4C2M - chains A and F of the 15 polymer chains in the assembly; structure by X-ray diffraction, 2.80 A resolution.

== Chain A ==
Name: DNA-directed RNA polymerase I subunit RPA190
Source organism: Saccharomyces cerevisiae
Notes: EC 2.7.7.6
UniProtKB: P10964 (RPA1_YEAST); residue numbers follow UniProt; this construct covers 1-1664
Sequence (1664 residues; each row starts with the number of its first residue):
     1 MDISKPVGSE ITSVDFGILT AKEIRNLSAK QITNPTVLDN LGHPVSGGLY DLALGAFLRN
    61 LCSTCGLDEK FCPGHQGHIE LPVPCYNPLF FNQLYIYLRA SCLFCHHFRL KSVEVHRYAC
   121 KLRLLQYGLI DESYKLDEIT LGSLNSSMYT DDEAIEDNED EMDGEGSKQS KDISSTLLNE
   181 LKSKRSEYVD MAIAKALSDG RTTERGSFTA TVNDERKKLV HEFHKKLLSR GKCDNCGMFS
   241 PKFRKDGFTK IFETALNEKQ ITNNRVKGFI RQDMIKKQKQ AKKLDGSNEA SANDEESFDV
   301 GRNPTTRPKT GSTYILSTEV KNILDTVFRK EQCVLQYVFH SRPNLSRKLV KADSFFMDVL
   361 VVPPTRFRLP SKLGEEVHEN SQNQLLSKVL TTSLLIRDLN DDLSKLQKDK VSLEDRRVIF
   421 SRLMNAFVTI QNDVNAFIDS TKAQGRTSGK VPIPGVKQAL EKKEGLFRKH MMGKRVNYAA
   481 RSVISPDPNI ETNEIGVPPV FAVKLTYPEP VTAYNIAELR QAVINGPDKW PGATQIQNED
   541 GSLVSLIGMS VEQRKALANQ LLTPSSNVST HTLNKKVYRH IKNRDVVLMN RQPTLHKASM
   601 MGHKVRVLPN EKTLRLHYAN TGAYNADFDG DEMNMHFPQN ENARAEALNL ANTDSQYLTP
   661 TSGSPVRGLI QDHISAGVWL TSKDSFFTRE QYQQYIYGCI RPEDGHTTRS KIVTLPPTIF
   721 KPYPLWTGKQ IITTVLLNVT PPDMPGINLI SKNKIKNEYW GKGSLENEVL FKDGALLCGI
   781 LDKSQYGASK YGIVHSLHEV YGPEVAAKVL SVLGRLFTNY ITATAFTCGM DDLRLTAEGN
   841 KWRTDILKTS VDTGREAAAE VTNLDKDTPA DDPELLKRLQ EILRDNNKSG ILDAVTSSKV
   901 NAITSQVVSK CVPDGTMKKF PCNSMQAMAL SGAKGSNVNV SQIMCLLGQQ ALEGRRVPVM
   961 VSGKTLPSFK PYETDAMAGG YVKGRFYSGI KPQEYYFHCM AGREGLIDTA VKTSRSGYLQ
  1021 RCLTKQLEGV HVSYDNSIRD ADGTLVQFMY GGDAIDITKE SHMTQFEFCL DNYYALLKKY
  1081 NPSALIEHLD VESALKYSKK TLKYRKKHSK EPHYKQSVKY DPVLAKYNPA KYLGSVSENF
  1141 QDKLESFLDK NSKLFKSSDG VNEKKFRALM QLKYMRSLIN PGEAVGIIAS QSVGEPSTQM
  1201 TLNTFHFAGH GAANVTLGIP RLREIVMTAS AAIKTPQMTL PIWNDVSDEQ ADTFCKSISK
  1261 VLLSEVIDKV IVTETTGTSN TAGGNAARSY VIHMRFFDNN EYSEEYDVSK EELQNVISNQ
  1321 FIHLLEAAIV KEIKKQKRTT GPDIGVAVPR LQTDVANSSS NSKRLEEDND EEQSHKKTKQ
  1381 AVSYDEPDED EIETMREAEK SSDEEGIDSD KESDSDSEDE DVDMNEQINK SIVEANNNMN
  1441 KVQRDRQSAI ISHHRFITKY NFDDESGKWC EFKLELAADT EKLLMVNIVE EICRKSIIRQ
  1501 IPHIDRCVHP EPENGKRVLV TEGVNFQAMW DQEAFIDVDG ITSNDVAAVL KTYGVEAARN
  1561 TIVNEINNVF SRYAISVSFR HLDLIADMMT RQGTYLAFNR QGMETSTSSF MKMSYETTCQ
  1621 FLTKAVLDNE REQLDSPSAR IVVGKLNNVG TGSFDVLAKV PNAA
Unresolved in the structure: 142-173, 274-311, 1206-1212, 1277-1285, 1340-1341, 1350-1360, 1396-1439
Metal / ion sites: Zn2+ site 1: Cys62, Cys65, Cys72, His75; Zn2+ site 2: Cys102, Cys105, Cys233, Cys236
Curated features (UniProtKB/Swiss-Prot):
  - region: Pro992 to Glu1004 (Bridging helix)
  - binding site (Zn(2+)): Cys62, Cys65, Cys72, His75, Cys102, Cys105, Cys233, Cys236
  - binding site (Mg(2+)): Asp627, Asp629, Asp631
  - modified residue (Phosphoserine): Ser889, Ser1636
Reported in the primary citation:
  - contacts within the chain: Arg1015-Asp1385, Arg1015-Asp1388
  - catalytic residues: Asp627, Asp629, Asp631 (proposed by the authors, not directly observed)
  - conformationally variable residues (side-chain flip): Asp627, Asp629

== Chain F ==
Name: DNA-directed RNA polymerases I, II, and III subunit rpabc 2
Source organism: Saccharomyces cerevisiae
UniProtKB: P20435 (RPAB2_YEAST); residues 1-155 here = UniProt positions 1-155
Sequence (155 residues; numbered 1 to 155; the number before each row is that of its first residue):
     1 MSDYEEAFND GNENFEDFDV EHFSDEETYE EKPQFKDGET TDANGKTIVT GGNGPEDFQQ
    61 HEQIRRKTLK EKAIPKDQRA TTPYMTKYER ARILGTRALQ ISMNAPVFVD LEGETDPLRI
   121 AMKELAEKKI PLVIRRYLPD GSFEDWSVEE LIVDL
Unresolved in the structure: 1-54, 155
Curated features (UniProtKB/Swiss-Prot):
  - region: Leu111 to Leu132 (Leucine-zipper)
  - modified residue: Ser24 (Phosphoserine)

== Interface between chain A and chain F ==
Residue-residue contacts - 78 pairs, chain A then chain F:
  Ile3(A) with Ser102(F)
  Ser4(A) with Met103(F)
  Pro510(A) with Ser102(F)
  Thr512(A) with Ser102(F); Asn104(F)
  Tyr514(A) with Ile101(F), hydrophobic; Ser102(F); Leu111(F), hydrophobic; Thr115(F); Pro117(F)
  Glu518(A) with Thr115(F), hydrogen bond
  Leu573(A) with Met103(F), hydrophobic
  Asn574(A) with Ser102(F), hydrogen bond (side chain-backbone); Met103(F); Asn104(F)
  Arg584(A) with Asp116(F), salt bridge
  Glu641(A) with Gly95(F); Leu99(F); Pro117(F); Leu118(F)
  Asn642(A) with Arg92(F); Gly95(F); Thr96(F), hydrogen bond; Leu99(F)
  Arg644(A) with Asp116(F), salt bridge; Leu118(F)
  Ala645(A) with Ala91(F); Gly95(F)
  Leu648(A) with Leu118(F), hydrophobic
  Asn649(A) with Arg90(F), hydrogen bond
  Leu650(A) with Lys87(F); Tyr88(F), hydrophobic; Ala91(F), hydrophobic
  Ser1033(A) with Pro139(F)
  Tyr1034(A) with Thr81(F); Glu89(F), hydrogen bond; Arg136(F); Tyr137(F); Leu138(F), hydrophobic
  Asp1035(A) with Pro139(F)
  Arg1039(A) with Pro139(F)
  Leu1085(A) with Tyr84(F); Ile152(F), hydrophobic
  Asn1128(A) with Ala80(F), hydrogen bond (side chain-backbone)
  Ala1130(A) with Thr82(F); Pro83(F)
  Met1175(A) with Tyr84(F)
  Arg1176(A) with Tyr84(F); Asp154(F)
  Asn1180(A) with Thr86(F); Lys87(F), hydrogen bond (side chain-backbone)
  Pro1181(A) with Tyr88(F)
  Gly1182(A) with Tyr88(F)
  Glu1183(A) with Lys87(F), salt bridge; Tyr88(F)
  Gly1650(A) with Tyr88(F)
  Thr1651(A) with Tyr88(F); Arg92(F), hydrogen bond (backbone-side chain)
  Phe1654(A) with Tyr88(F); Glu89(F); Arg92(F), hydrogen bond (backbone-side chain); Ile134(F), hydrophobic; Arg135(F)
  Asp1655(A) with Val133(F); Ile134(F); Arg135(F), hydrogen bond (backbone-backbone); Tyr137(F), hydrogen bond
  Val1656(A) with Arg92(F); Leu132(F), hydrophobic; Val133(F)
  Leu1657(A) with Leu132(F); Val133(F), hydrogen bond (backbone-backbone); Arg135(F)
  Ala1658(A) with Pro131(F); Leu132(F), hydrophobic
  Lys1659(A) with Pro131(F), hydrogen bond (backbone-backbone); Ser147(F); Glu149(F), salt bridge
Other interface residues (no listed pair), chain A (48 interface residues in all): Asn515, Lys576, Lys604, Ala1084, His1088, Leu1089, Lys1131, Leu1172, Leu1646, Gly1652, Ser1653
Other interface residues (no listed pair), chain F (45 interface residues in all): Arg79, Ile93, Ala98, Gln100, Glu114, Arg119, Ile120, Glu150

== In short ==
48 residues of chain A and 45 residues of chain F are in contact, with 13 hydrogen bonds and 4 salt bridges.
Polar pairs include Arg584(A)-Asp116(F), Arg644(A)-Asp116(F) and Glu1183(A)-Lys87(F). UniProt lists 8
Zn2+-binding residues and 3 Mg2+-binding residues on chain A. The paper reports catalytic residues Asp627(A),
Asp629(A) and Asp631(A); conformational variability at Asp627(A) and Asp629(A).
Chain A is DNA-directed RNA polymerase I subunit RPA190 and chain F is DNA-directed RNA polymerases I, II, and
III subunit rpabc 2, both from Saccharomyces cerevisiae; the structure, Structure of RNA polymerase I at 2.8 A
resolution, was determined by X-ray diffraction.
